Entry 4I59 (X-ray diffraction, 2.93 A resolution); this record covers chain A.

== Chain A ==
Name: Cyclohexylamine Oxidase
Organism: Brevibacterium oxydans
Amino-acid sequence (471 residues; each row starts with the number of its first residue):
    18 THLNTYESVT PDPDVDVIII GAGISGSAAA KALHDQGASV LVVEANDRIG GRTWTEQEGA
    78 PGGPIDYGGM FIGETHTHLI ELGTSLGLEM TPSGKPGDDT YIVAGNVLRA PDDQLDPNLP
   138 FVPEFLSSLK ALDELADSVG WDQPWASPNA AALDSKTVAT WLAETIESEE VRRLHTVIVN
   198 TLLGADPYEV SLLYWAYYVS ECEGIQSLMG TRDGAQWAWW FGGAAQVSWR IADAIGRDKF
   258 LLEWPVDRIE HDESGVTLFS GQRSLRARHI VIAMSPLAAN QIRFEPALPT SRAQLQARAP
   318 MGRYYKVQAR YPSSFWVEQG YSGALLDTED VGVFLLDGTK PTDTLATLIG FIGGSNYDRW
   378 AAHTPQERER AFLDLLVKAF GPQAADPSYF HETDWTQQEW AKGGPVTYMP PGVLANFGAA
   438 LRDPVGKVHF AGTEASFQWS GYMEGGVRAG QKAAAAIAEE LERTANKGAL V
Not modelled in the structure: 18-29, 479-488
Ligand contacts:
  - cyclohexanone (CYH): Phe88, Thr198, Leu199, Gln233, Tyr321, Phe351, Leu353, Phe368, Tyr459
  - FAD (flavin-adenine dinucleotide): Ile37, Gly38, Ala39, Gly40, Ile41, Ser42, Gly43, Val60, Glu61, Ala62, Asn63, Gly67, Gly68, Arg69, Thr70, Tyr84, Gly85, Gly86, Met87, Phe88, Trp261, Pro262, Val263, Ala290, Met291, Ala295, Ile299, Tyr321, Lys323, Phe368, Trp412, Trp417, Gly421, Pro422, Gly449, Thr450, Glu451, Gly458, Tyr459, Met460, Glu461
From the paper describing this entry:
  - binding site for cyclohexanone: Phe88, Tyr321, Phe368, Tyr459
  - conformationally variable residues (side-chain flip): Tyr118, Phe351 (from molecular simulation)

== Overview ==
Chain A binds flavin-adenine dinucleotide and cyclohexanone. The paper reports a binding site for
cyclohexanone at Phe88, Tyr321 and Phe368 among others; conformational variability at Tyr118 and Phe351.
Chain A is Cyclohexylamine Oxidase (Brevibacterium oxydans); the structure, Cyclohexylamine Oxidase from
Brevibacterium oxydans IH-35A complexed with cyclohexanone, was determined by X-ray diffraction, deposited
together with 4I58.
